3J2W - chains A and E of the 20 polymer chains in the assembly; structure by electron microscopy, 5.00 A resolution (low resolution: residue-level contacts below are approximate; hydrogen-bond / salt-bridge calls are withheld).

# Chain A
Molecule: Glycoprotein E1
From: Chikungunya virus
Reference sequence: Q1H8W5 (Q1H8W5_CHIKV); residues 1-393 here correspond to UniProt positions 810-1202 (UniProt number = residue number + 809)
Amino-acid sequence (393 residues; each row starts with the number of its first residue):
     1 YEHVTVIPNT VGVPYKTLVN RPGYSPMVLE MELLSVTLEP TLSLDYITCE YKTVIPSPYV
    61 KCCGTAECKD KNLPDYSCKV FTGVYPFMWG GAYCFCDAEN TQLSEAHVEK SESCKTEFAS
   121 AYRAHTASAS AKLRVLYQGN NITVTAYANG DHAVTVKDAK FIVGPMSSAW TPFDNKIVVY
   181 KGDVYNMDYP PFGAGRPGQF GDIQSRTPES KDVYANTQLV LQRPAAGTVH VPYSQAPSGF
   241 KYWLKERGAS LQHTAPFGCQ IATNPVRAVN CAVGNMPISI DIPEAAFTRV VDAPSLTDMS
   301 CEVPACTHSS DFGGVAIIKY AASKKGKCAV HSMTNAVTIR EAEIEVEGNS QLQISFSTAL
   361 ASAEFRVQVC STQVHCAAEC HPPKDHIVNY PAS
Disulfides: Cys49-Cys114, Cys62-Cys94, Cys63-Cys96, Cys68-Cys78, Cys259-Cys271, Cys301-Cys376, Cys306-Cys380, Cys328-Cys370
Reported in the primary citation:
  - post-translational modification sites: Asn141

# Chain E
Molecule: Glycoprotein E1
From: Chikungunya virus
Reference sequence: Q5XXP3 (POLS_CHIK3); residues 394-439 here correspond to UniProt positions 1203-1248 (UniProt number = residue number + 809)
Amino-acid sequence (46 residues; numbered 394 to 439; the number before each row is that of its first residue):
   394 HTTLGVQDIS TTAMSWVQKI TGGVGLIVAV AALILIVVLC VSFSRH

# Chain A / chain E interface
Pairs across the interface (17; chain A residue first):
  Val13(A) - His394(E)
  Pro14(A) - His394(E)
  Tyr15(A) - His394(E)
  Ala359(A) - Thr395(E)
  Leu360(A) - Asp401(E)
  Leu360(A) - Ile402(E)
  Ala361(A) - Ile402(E)
  Ser362(A) - Ile402(E)
  Ser362(A) - Ser403(E)
  Ser362(A) - Thr404(E)
  Ala363(A) - Ile402(E)
  Glu364(A) - Thr404(E)
  Ala392(A) - His394(E)
  Ala392(A) - Thr395(E)
  Ser393(A) - His394(E)
  Ser393(A) - Thr395(E)
  Ser393(A) - Thr396(E)

# In short
The interface between chain A and chain E involves 11 residues on one side and 7 on the other. From the paper:
a modification site at Asn141(A).
Here chain A is Glycoprotein E1 and chain E is Glycoprotein E1, both from Chikungunya virus. Entry 3J2W
(Electron cryo-microscopy of Chikungunya virus) was determined by electron microscopy (same publication as
3J2X and 3J30).
